PDB entry 1OLR | X-ray diffraction, 1.20 A resolution | chain A

# Chain A
Name: Endo-beta-1,4-glucanase
Organism: Humicola grisea
Notes: EC 3.2.1.4; fragment: catalytic domain residues 31-254
UniProt: Q8NJY3 (Q8NJY3); residues 1-224 here correspond to UniProt positions 31-254 (UniProt number = residue number + 30)
Sequence (224 residues; each row starts with the number of its first residue):
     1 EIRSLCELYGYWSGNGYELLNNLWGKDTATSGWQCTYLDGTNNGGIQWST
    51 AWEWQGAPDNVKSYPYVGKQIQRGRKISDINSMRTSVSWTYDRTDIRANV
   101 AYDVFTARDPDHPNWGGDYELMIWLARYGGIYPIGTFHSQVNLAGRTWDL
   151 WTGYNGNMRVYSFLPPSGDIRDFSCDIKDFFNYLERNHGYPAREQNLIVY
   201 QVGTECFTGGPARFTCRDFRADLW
Modified positions: Glu1 (pyroglutamic acid; PCA)
Disulfide bonds: Cys6-Cys35

# Overview
Chain A is Endo-beta-1,4-glucanase (Humicola grisea); the structure, The Humicola grisea Cel12A Enzyme
Structure at 1.2 A Resolution, was determined by X-ray diffraction together with 1OLQ from the same study.
